Entry 2P6F (X-ray diffraction, 3.10 A resolution); this record covers chain A.

Chain A:
Protein: Glycylpeptide N-tetradecanoyltransferase
From: Saccharomyces cerevisiae
Notes: EC 2.3.1.97
UniProtKB: P14743 (NMT_YEAST); numbering as in UniProt (aligned over 1-455)
Amino-acid sequence (455 residues; row label = number of the first residue in the row):
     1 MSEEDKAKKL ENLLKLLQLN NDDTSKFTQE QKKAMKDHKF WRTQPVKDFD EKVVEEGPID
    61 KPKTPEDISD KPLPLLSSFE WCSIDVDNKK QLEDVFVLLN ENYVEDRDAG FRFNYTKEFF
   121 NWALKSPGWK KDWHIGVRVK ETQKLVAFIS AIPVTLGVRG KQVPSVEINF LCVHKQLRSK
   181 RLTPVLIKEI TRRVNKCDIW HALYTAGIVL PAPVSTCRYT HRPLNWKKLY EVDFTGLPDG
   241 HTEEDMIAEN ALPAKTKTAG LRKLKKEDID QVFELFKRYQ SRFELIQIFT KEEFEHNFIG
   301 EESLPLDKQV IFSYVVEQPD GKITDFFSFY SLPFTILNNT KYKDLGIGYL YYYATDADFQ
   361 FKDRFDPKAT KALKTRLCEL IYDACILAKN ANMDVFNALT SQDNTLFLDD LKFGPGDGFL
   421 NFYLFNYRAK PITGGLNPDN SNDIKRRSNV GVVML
Not modelled in the structure: 1-4, 22-36
Ligand contacts:
  - GN8 ((Z)-3-benzyl-5-(2-hydroxy-3-nitrobenzylidene)-2-thioxothiazolidin-4-one): Glu-105, Phe-111, Gly-207, Asp-233, Phe-234
  - tetradecanoyl-coa (MYA): Asp-37, His-38, Lys-39, Phe-40, Trp-41, Asn-102, Tyr-103, Glu-105, Ile-149, Val-166, Ile-168, Asn-169, Phe-170, Leu-171, Cys-172, Val-173, Leu-177, Arg-178, Ser-179, Lys-180, Arg-181, Leu-182, Thr-183, Pro-184, Ile-187, Ile-190, Thr-191, Val-194, Asn-195, Ile-199, His-201, Ala-202, Tyr-204, Thr-205, Ala-206, Ile-208, Leu-210, Phe-425
Swiss-Prot annotation at these positions:
  - region: Ile-168 to Tyr-204 (Myristoyl CoA-binding)
  - active site: Leu-455 (Proton acceptor)
  - binding site (tetradecanoyl-CoA): His-38 to Trp-41
  - mutagenesis: Leu-99 (L99P: In NMT1-72; temperature-sensitive mutant with myristic acid auxotrophy), Asn-169 (N169L: Reduces the chemical transformation rate; when associated with A-205), Phe-170 (F170A: Reduces the chemical transformation rate; when associated with A-171), Leu-171 (L171A: Reduces the chemical transformation rate; when associated with A-170), Ala-202 (A202T: Reduces affinity for both substrate and myristoyl-CoA), Thr-205 (T205A: Reduces the chemical transformation rate; when associated with L-169), Cys-217 (C217R: Reduces affinity for substrate, but not for myristoyl-CoA), Ser-328 (S328P: Moderately reduces affinity for myristoyl-CoA, but not for substrate), Asn-404 (N404Y: Moderately reduces affinity for substrate, but not for myristoyl-CoA), Asn-426 (N426I: Reduces affinity for myristoyl-CoA, but not for substrate), Gly-451 (G451D: In NMT1-181; temperature-sensitive with myristic acid auxotrophy. Reduces affinity for myristoyl-CoA), Met-454 to Leu-455 (Reduces chemical transformation rate 400-fold)

In short:
Bound to chain A: tetradecanoyl-coa and compound GN8. Curated annotation (UniProt) lists active-site residue
Leu-455, 4 tetradecanoyl-CoA-binding residues and 13 mutagenesis sites.
Chain A is Glycylpeptide N-tetradecanoyltransferase (Saccharomyces cerevisiae); the structure, Crystal
structures of Saccharomyces cerevisiae N-myristoyltransferase with bound myristoyl-CoA and inhibitors, was
determined by X-ray diffraction together with 2P6E and 2P6G from the same study.
